PDB entry 1FZ5 | X-ray diffraction, 2.40 A resolution | chains B and D of the 6 polymer chains in the assembly

# Chain B
Name: Methane monooxygenase component A, alpha chain
Source organism: Methylococcus capsulatus
Notes: EC 1.14.13.25
Reference sequence: P22869 (MEMA_METCA); numbering as in UniProt (aligned over 1-527)
Chain sequence (527 residues; row label = number of the first residue in the row):
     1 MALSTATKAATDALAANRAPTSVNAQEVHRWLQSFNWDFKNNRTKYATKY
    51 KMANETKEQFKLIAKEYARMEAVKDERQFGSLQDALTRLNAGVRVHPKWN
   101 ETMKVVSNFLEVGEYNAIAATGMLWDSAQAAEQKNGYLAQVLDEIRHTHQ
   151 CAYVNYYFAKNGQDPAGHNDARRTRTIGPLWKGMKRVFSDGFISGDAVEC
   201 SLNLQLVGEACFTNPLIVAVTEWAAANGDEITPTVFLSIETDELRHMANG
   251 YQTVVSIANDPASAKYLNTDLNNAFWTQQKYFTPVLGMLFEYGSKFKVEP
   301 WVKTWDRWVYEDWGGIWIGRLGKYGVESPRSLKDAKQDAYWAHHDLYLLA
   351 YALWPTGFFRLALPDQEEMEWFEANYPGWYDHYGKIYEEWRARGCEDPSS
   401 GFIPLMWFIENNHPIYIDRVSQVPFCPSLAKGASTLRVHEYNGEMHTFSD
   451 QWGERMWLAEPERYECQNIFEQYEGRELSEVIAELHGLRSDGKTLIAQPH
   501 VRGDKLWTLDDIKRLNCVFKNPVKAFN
Disordered / not traced: 1-17
Bound ions: Fe2+: Glu-114, Glu-144, His-147
Swiss-Prot annotation at these positions:
  - active site: Cys-151
  - binding site (Fe cation): Glu-114, Glu-144, His-147, Glu-209, Glu-243, His-246

# Chain D
Name: Methane monooxygenase component A, beta chain
Source organism: Methylococcus capsulatus
Notes: EC 1.14.13.25
Reference sequence: P18798 (MEMB_METCA); residues 1-389 here = UniProt positions 1-389
Chain sequence (389 residues; each row starts with the number of its first residue):
     1 MSMLGERRRGLTDPEMAAVILKALPEAPLDGNNKMGYFVTPRWKRLTEYE
    51 ALTVYAQPNADWIAGGLDWGDWTQKFHGGRPSWGNETTELRTVDWFKHRD
   101 PLRRWHAPYVKDKAEEWRYTDRFLQGYSADGQIRAMNPTWRDEFINRYWG
   151 AFLFNEYGLFNAHSQGAREALSDVTRVSLAFWGFDKIDIAQMIQLERGFL
   201 AKIVPGFDESTAVPKAEWTNGEVYKSARLAVEGLWQEVFDWNESAFSVHA
   251 VYDALFGQFVRREFFQRLAPRFGDNLTPFFINQAQTYFQIAKQGVQDLYY
   301 NCLGDDPEFSDYNRTVMRNWTGKWLEPTIAALRDFMGLFAKLPAGTTDKE
   351 EITASLYRVVDDWIEDYASRIDFKADRDQIVKAVLAGLK
Disordered / not traced: 1, 388-389
Differences from the reference sequence: conflict Arg-370 (Ala in P18798)

# How chain B and chain D interact
Pairs across the interface (242):
  Arg-18(B) with Ser-128(D); Ala-129(D); Gly-131(D)
  Ala-19(B) with Ser-128(D)
  Pro-20(B) with Gln-125(D); Ser-128(D); Ala-129(D), hydrophobic
  Thr-21(B) with Leu-124(D); Gln-125(D), hydrogen bond (backbone-backbone); Ser-128(D), hydrogen bond (backbone-side chain); Phe-199(D)
  Ser-22(B) with Asp-121(D), hydrogen bond; Leu-124(D); Lys-202(D), hydrogen bond (backbone-side chain)
  Val-23(B) with Trp-117(D); Leu-195(D); Gly-198(D); Phe-199(D), hydrophobic
  Glu-27(B) with Lys-202(D), salt bridge; Glu-209(D)
  Val-28(B) with Gln-191(D); Gln-194(D); Leu-195(D), hydrophobic
  Trp-31(B) with Gln-194(D); Glu-209(D), hydrogen bond; Ser-210(D); Thr-211(D)
  Leu-32(B) with Gln-191(D)
  Ser-34(B) with Phe-154(D); Thr-211(D), hydrogen bond; Lys-215(D), hydrogen bond (backbone-side chain)
  Phe-35(B) with Leu-153(D), hydrophobic; Phe-154(D); Tyr-157(D)
  Asn-36(B) with Tyr-157(D); Lys-215(D), hydrogen bond (backbone-side chain); Trp-235(D)
  Trp-37(B) with Phe-154(D); Trp-218(D); Thr-219(D); Arg-228(D); Val-231(D), hydrophobic; Glu-232(D), hydrogen bond
  Phe-39(B) with Glu-232(D); Trp-235(D), hydrophobic; Gln-236(D)
  Asn-41(B) with Gln-236(D); Glu-237(D)
  Asn-42(B) with Trp-235(D); Gln-236(D), hydrogen bond
  Arg-43(B) with Gln-236(D), hydrogen bond (side chain-backbone); Phe-239(D)
  Lys-45(B) with Gln-165(D), hydrogen bond; Trp-235(D), hydrogen bond (side chain-backbone); Gln-236(D); Val-238(D), hydrogen bond (side chain-backbone); Phe-239(D)
  Tyr-46(B) with Gln-165(D); Arg-168(D); Glu-169(D), hydrogen bond
  Ile-63(B) with Gln-191(D)
  Ala-64(B) with Lys-113(D); Phe-184(D), hydrophobic; Asp-188(D); Gln-191(D), hydrogen bond (backbone-side chain)
  Lys-65(B) with Lys-113(D); Trp-117(D); Asp-188(D), salt bridge; Met-192(D); Gln-283(D), hydrogen bond; Tyr-287(D), hydrogen bond
  Glu-66(B) with Trp-117(D), hydrogen bond
  Tyr-67(B) with His-106(D), hydrogen bond; Phe-184(D), hydrophobic
  Ala-68(B) with Val-110(D); Lys-113(D); Ala-114(D)
  Arg-69(B) with Ala-114(D); Trp-117(D); Arg-118(D)
  Ala-72(B) with Val-110(D); Lys-111(D); Ala-114(D), hydrophobic
  Asp-75(B) with Ala-107(D); Val-110(D)
  Phe-79(B) with Trp-105(D), hydrophobic; Ala-107(D), hydrophobic
  Val-93(B) with Leu-24(D)
  Arg-94(B) with Leu-11(D); Ile-20(D); Leu-21(D)
  Val-95(B) with Ile-20(D); Leu-24(D)
  His-96(B) with Ile-20(D); Ala-23(D)
  Pro-97(B) with Ala-23(D)
  Glu-111(B) with Ala-56(D)
  Val-112(B) with Pro-58(D), hydrophobic
  Tyr-115(B) with Ala-56(D), hydrophobic; Gln-57(D), hydrogen bond; Trp-83(D), hydrophobic; Ser-172(D), hydrogen bond (side chain-backbone); Asp-173(D), hydrogen bond (side chain-backbone); Arg-176(D), hydrogen bond
  Asn-116(B) with Pro-58(D); Trp-83(D)
  Ile-118(B) with Arg-176(D)
  Ala-119(B) with Trp-83(D), hydrophobic; Ala-167(D); Arg-168(D); Arg-176(D)
  Gly-122(B) with Ser-164(D)
  Met-123(B) with Arg-168(D), hydrogen bond
  Trp-125(B) with Phe-160(D), hydrophobic; Asn-161(D); His-163(D); Ser-164(D); Ala-167(D), hydrophobic
  Asp-126(B) with Ser-164(D), hydrogen bond
  Ala-131(B) with Tyr-157(D)
  Lys-134(B) with Tyr-157(D); Asn-161(D)
  Leu-138(B) with Phe-160(D), hydrophobic; Phe-184(D), hydrophobic
  Leu-142(B) with His-106(D), hydrogen bond (backbone-side chain); Phe-181(D), hydrophobic; Phe-184(D), hydrophobic
  Ile-145(B) with His-106(D); Ala-180(D), hydrophobic
  Arg-146(B) with His-106(D)
  His-149(B) with Leu-52(D); Thr-53(D), hydrogen bond; Trp-105(D); His-106(D), hydrogen bond (side chain-backbone)
  Ala-152(B) with Met-35(D); Leu-52(D)
  Tyr-153(B) with Glu-48(D); Leu-52(D)
  Tyr-156(B) with Met-35(D), hydrophobic; Glu-48(D); Ala-51(D), hydrophobic; Leu-52(D), hydrophobic
  Ala-159(B) with Asn-33(D); Met-35(D), hydrophobic
  Lys-160(B) with Asn-33(D), hydrogen bond (backbone-backbone)
  Gly-162(B) with Pro-28(D)
  Gln-163(B) with Leu-24(D); Pro-25(D); Pro-28(D); Leu-29(D), hydrogen bond (backbone-backbone)
  Asp-164(B) with Leu-29(D)
  Pro-165(B) with Asp-30(D); Asn-32(D); Asn-33(D)
  Ala-166(B) with Asp-30(D)
  His-168(B) with Met-35(D)
  Asn-169(B) with Asn-32(D), hydrogen bond (side chain-backbone); Lys-34(D); Met-35(D); Gly-36(D), hydrogen bond (backbone-backbone); Tyr-37(D); Phe-38(D)
  Asp-170(B) with Tyr-37(D), hydrogen bond; Phe-38(D)
  Arg-172(B) with Ala-51(D), hydrogen bond (side chain-backbone); Leu-52(D), hydrogen bond (side chain-backbone); Thr-53(D), hydrogen bond (side chain-backbone); Val-54(D), hydrogen bond (side chain-backbone); Tyr-55(D); Ala-56(D)
  Arg-173(B) with Tyr-37(D), hydrogen bond; Phe-38(D)
  Arg-175(B) with Tyr-55(D); Ala-56(D); Pro-58(D)
  Thr-176(B) with Asp-68(D); Trp-69(D), hydrogen bond (backbone-side chain)
  Trp-181(B) with Pro-58(D), hydrophobic; Asp-68(D), hydrogen bond
  Lys-182(B) with Trp-69(D), hydrogen bond (side chain-backbone); Thr-73(D)
  Lys-185(B) with Asp-68(D), salt bridge; Thr-73(D)
  Arg-186(B) with Thr-73(D), hydrogen bond (backbone-side chain); Gln-74(D), hydrogen bond
  Ser-189(B) with Pro-58(D)
  Asp-190(B) with Trp-72(D); Thr-73(D), hydrogen bond (side chain-backbone); Gln-74(D), hydrogen bond (side chain-backbone); Ser-82(D), hydrogen bond
  Gly-191(B) with Gln-74(D)
  Ile-193(B) with Phe-76(D); Ser-82(D); Trp-83(D), hydrophobic; Arg-168(D), hydrogen bond (backbone-side chain)
  Ser-194(B) with Gln-74(D), hydrogen bond (backbone-side chain); Lys-75(D); Phe-76(D); Ser-82(D), hydrogen bond
  Gly-195(B) with Phe-76(D)
  Glu-199(B) with Gln-74(D)
  Glu-222(B) with Arg-7(D), salt bridge
  Ala-225(B) with Arg-9(D); Gly-10(D), hydrogen bond (backbone-backbone)
  Ala-226(B) with Gly-10(D); Met-16(D)
  Asn-227(B) with Ile-20(D)
  Gly-228(B) with Gly-10(D); Leu-11(D); Ile-20(D)
  Glu-230(B) with Arg-9(D), salt bridge; Leu-11(D)
  Phe-296(B) with Met-16(D), hydrophobic; Val-19(D), hydrophobic
  Arg-360(B) with Leu-29(D)
  Gln-422(B) with Thr-73(D)
  Glu-460(B) with His-77(D)
  Glu-462(B) with Lys-75(D); His-77(D); Gly-78(D), hydrogen bond (side chain-backbone); Gly-79(D)
  Arg-463(B) with Thr-73(D); Gln-74(D); Lys-75(D), hydrogen bond (side chain-backbone); Phe-76(D); His-77(D), hydrogen bond
  Tyr-464(B) with Thr-73(D); Gln-74(D)
  Glu-465(B) with Asp-71(D); Lys-75(D), salt bridge
  Cys-466(B) with Asp-71(D); Trp-72(D); Thr-73(D)
  Gln-467(B) with Trp-69(D); Gly-70(D); Asp-71(D), hydrogen bond (side chain-backbone)
  Gln-472(B) with Trp-69(D)
  Tyr-473(B) with Trp-69(D)
  Arg-489(B) with Leu-29(D), hydrogen bond (side chain-backbone); Asp-30(D)
  Ser-490(B) with Asp-30(D), hydrogen bond; Asn-32(D)
Other interface residues (no listed pair), chain B (117 interface residues in all): Asn-24, Ala-25, Asp-38, Leu-62, Glu-71, Ala-91, Ala-120, Asn-135, Thr-148, Asn-155, Lys-295, Val-420, Asn-468, Ile-469, Leu-485, Arg-502, Gly-503
Other interface residues (no listed pair), chain D (115 interface residues in all): Ala-27, Gly-31, Glu-50, Leu-67, Arg-80, Pro-81, Tyr-109, Glu-116, Thr-120, Arg-134, Gly-158, Val-177, Ile-187, Ala-190, Ile-203

# Overview
The interface between chain B and chain D involves 117 residues on one side and 115 on the other; the contacts
include 57 hydrogen bonds and 6 salt bridges. Polar pairs include Glu-27(B)/Lys-202(D), Lys-65(B)/Asp-188(D)
and Lys-185(B)/Asp-68(D).
Here chain B is Methane monooxygenase component A, alpha chain and chain D is Methane monooxygenase component
A, beta chain, both from Methylococcus capsulatus. Entry 1FZ5 (Methane monooxygenase hydroxylase, form II
crystallized anaerobically from reduced enzyme) was determined by X-ray diffraction, deposited together with
1FYZ, 1FZ0, 1FZ1, 1FZ2, 1FZ3 and 1FZ4.
